6Z9U - chains C and D of the 4 polymer chains in the assembly; structure by X-ray diffraction, 2.10 A resolution.

== Chain C ==
Molecule: tRNA-splicing endonuclease subunit Sen34
Source organism: Homo sapiens
Notes: EC 4.6.1.16
UniProtKB: Q9BSV6 (SEN34_HUMAN); numbering as in UniProt (aligned over 208-310)
Amino-acid sequence (104 residues; numbered 207 to 310; the number before each row is that of its first residue):
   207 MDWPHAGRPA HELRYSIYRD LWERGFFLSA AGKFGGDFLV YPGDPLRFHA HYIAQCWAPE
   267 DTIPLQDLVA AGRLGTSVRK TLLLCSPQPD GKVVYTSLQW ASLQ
Not modelled in the structure: 207-214, 310
Construct notes: initiating methionine (207)
Curated features (UniProtKB/Swiss-Prot):
  - active site: Tyr247, His255, Lys286
Reported in the primary citation:
  - catalytic residues: Tyr247, His255, Lys286
  - mutagenesis - H255A: abolished catalytic activity on 3' splice sites

== Chain D ==
Molecule: tRNA-splicing endonuclease subunit Sen15
Source organism: Homo sapiens
UniProtKB: Q8WW01 (SEN15_HUMAN); residue numbers follow UniProt; this construct covers 23-170
Amino-acid sequence (167 residues; numbered 4 to 170; the number before each row is that of its first residue):
     4 MGHHHHHHHH HHGENLYFQG FGDGGGAPSW APEDAWMGTH PKYLEMMELD IGDATQVYVA
    64 FLVYLDLMES KSWHEVNCVG LPELQLICLV GTEIEGEGLQ TVVPTPITAS LSHNRIREIL
   124 KASRKLQGDP DLPMSFTLAI VESDSTIVYY KLTDGFMLPD PQNISLR
Not modelled in the structure: 4-36
Construct notes: initiating methionine (4); expression tag (5-22)
Curated features (UniProtKB/Swiss-Prot):
  - modified residue: Ser168 (Phosphoserine)
Reported in the primary citation:
  - mutagenesis - H116Y: unchanged binding to tRNA-splicing endonuclease subunit Sen34 (chain C)
  - conformationally variable residues (order/disorder transition): Pro162 to Arg170

== Chain C / chain D interface ==
Contacting residue pairs (5; chain C residue first):
  Leu227(C) - Phe159(D)  hydrophobic
  Arg230(C) - Phe159(D)
  Phe232(C) - Phe159(D)  hydrophobic
  Pro248(C) - Leu161(D)  hydrophobic
  Pro251(C) - Pro164(D)
Other interface residues (no listed pair), chain D (4 interface residues in all): Gln165

== Overview ==
5 residues of chain C and 4 residues of chain D are in contact. Curated annotation (UniProt) lists 3
active-site residues on chain C. The paper reports catalytic residues Tyr247(C), His255(C) and Lys286(C);
H255A of chain C abolishes catalytic activity on 3' splice sites.
Here chain C is tRNA-splicing endonuclease subunit Sen34 and chain D is tRNA-splicing endonuclease subunit
Sen15, both from Homo sapiens. Entry 6Z9U (Crystal structure of a TSEN15-34 heterodimer) was determined by
X-ray diffraction.
